7SAT - chains A and F of the 7 polymer chains in the assembly; structure by electron microscopy, 3.90 A resolution.

Chain A:
Name: Por secretion system protein porM/gldM
Organism: Porphyromonas gingivalis (strain ATCC 33277 / DSM 20709 / CIP 103683 / JCM 12257 / NCTC 11834 / 2561)
Notes: fragment: Residues 228-516 truncated, C-terminal TEV cleavage site and TwinStrep Tag
Reference sequence: B2RLE8 (B2RLE8_PORG3); residues 1-227 here = UniProt positions 1-227
Sequence (266 residues; numbered 1 to 266; the number before each row is that of its first residue):
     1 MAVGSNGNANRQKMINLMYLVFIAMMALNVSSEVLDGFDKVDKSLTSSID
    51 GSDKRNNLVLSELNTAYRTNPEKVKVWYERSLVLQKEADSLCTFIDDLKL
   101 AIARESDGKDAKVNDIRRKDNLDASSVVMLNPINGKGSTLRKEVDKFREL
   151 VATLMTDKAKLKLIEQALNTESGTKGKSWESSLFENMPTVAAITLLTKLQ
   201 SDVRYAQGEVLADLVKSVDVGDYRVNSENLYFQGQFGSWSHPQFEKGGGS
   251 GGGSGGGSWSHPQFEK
Not modelled in the structure: 1-4, 224-266
Sequence notes: expression tag (228-266)

Chain F:
Name: Por secretion system protein porL/gldL
Organism: Porphyromonas gingivalis (strain ATCC 33277 / DSM 20709 / CIP 103683 / JCM 12257 / NCTC 11834 / 2561)
Reference sequence: B2RLE9 (B2RLE9_PORG3); residues 1-309 here = UniProt positions 1-309
Sequence (309 residues; numbered 1 to 309; the number before each row is that of its first residue):
     1 MGHYRRYKNILEMYLASHKGRRLLNIVYSWGAAVVILGALFKLLHLPMGN
    51 EMLFVGMITEFLVFFISGFEKPAMEYHWEEVFPELDSKNPMDRREMEQRR
   101 EYLREKAKEAAAYAERPSSVRLASASLGTQPQEQPKPATPFQSQLTGILP
   151 EEQIQRLSEGIDKLAEAGEQLARIGRTAAAMTESYEQMQADQEGLRLNSQ
   201 SYIQQMESLSRNISGLNTIYEIQLKGISSQIDTIDRINRGLAHIRDMYDN
   251 SVIDSSSFRNENERMARQLTQLNEVYARLLQALTTNVGLPGMPGNFGASN
   301 PSSSGSSPL
Not modelled in the structure: 1, 79-309

Chain A / chain F interface:
Residue-residue contacts (10):
  Ser5(A) with Tyr28(F), hydrogen bond (backbone-side chain); Ser67(F); Glu70(F)
  Asn6(A) with Tyr28(F), hydrogen bond
  Asn8(A) with Tyr28(F)
  Arg11(A) with Tyr28(F), hydrogen bond; Glu60(F), salt bridge
  Met14(A) with Ala32(F), hydrophobic; Ile36(F), hydrophobic
  Phe22(A) with Ala39(F), hydrophobic
Interface residues without a listed pair, chain A (7 interface residues in all): Leu28
Interface residues without a listed pair, chain F (10 interface residues in all): Leu24, Asn25, Leu43

In short:
Chain A and chain F form an interface of 7 and 10 residues respectively, with 3 hydrogen bonds and 1 salt
bridge. Among the polar pairs are Arg11(A)-Glu60(F), Ser5(A)-Tyr28(F) and Asn6(A)-Tyr28(F).
Here chain A is Por secretion system protein porM/gldM and chain F is Por secretion system protein porL/gldL,
both from Porphyromonas gingivalis (strain ATCC 33277 / DSM 20709 / CIP 103683 / JCM 12257 / NCTC 11834 /
2561). Entry 7SAT (Structure of PorLM, the proton-powered motor that drives Type IX protein secretion) was
determined by electron microscopy, deposited together with 7SAU, 7SAX, 7SAZ and 7SB2.
